5S4M - chains A and F of the 6 polymer chains in the assembly; structure by X-ray diffraction, 2.15 A resolution.

# Chain A
Molecule: Tubulin alpha-1B chain
Source organism: Bos taurus
UniProt: P81947 (TBA1B_BOVIN); residue numbers follow UniProt; this construct covers 1-451
Chain sequence (451 residues; each row starts with the number of its first residue):
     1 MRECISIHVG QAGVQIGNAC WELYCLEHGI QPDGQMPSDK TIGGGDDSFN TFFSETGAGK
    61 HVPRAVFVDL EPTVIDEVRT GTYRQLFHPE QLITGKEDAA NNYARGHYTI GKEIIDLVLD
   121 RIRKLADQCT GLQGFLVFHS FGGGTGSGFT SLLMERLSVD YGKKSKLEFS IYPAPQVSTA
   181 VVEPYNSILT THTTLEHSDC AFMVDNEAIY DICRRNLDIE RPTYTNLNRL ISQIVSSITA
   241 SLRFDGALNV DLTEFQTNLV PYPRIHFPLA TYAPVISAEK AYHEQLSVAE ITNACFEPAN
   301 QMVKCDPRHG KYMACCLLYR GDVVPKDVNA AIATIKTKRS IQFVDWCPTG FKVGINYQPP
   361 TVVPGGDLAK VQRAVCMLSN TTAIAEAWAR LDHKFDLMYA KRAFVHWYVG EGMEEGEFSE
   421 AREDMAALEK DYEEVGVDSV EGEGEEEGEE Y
Not modelled in the structure: 439-451
Bound ions: Ca2+: Asp-39, Thr-41, Gly-44, Glu-55
Ligand contacts:
  - GTP (guanosine-5'-triphosphate): Gly-10, Gln-11, Ala-12, Gln-15, Ile-16, Asp-69, Asp-98, Ala-99, Ala-100, Asn-101, Ser-140, Gly-142, Gly-143, Gly-144, Thr-145, Gly-146, Ile-171, Pro-173, Val-177, Ser-178, Glu-183, Asn-206, Tyr-224, Leu-227, Asn-228, Ile-231
  - N-ethyl-2-fluoro-4-(methylsulfonyl)aniline (WV4): Gln-15, Asn-18, Ala-19, Glu-22, Thr-82, Tyr-83, Tyr-224, Thr-225, Asn-228, Arg-229
What the authors report for this chain:
  - binding site for N-ethyl-2-fluoro-4-(methylsulfonyl)aniline: Thr-225, Asn-228

# Chain F
Molecule: Tubulin-Tyrosine Ligase
Source organism: Gallus gallus
UniProt: E1BQ43 (E1BQ43_CHICK); residue numbers follow UniProt; this construct covers 1-378
Chain sequence (384 residues; row label = number of the first residue in the row):
     1 MYTFVVRDEN SSVYAEVSRL LLATGQWKRL RKDNPRFNLM LGERNRLPFG RLGHEPGLVQ
    61 LVNYYRGADK LCRKASLVKL IKTSPELSES CTWFPESYVI YPTNLKTPVA PAQNGIRHLI
   121 NNTRTDEREV FLAAYNRRRE GREGNVWIAK SSAGAKGEGI LISSEASELL DFIDEQGQVH
   181 VIQKYLEKPL LLEPGHRKFD IRSWVLVDHL YNIYLYREGV LRTSSEPYNS ANFQDKTCHL
   241 TNHCIQKEYS KNYGRYEEGN EMFFEEFNQY LMDALNTTLE NSILLQIKHI IRSCLMCIEP
   301 AISTKHLHYQ SFQLFGFDFM VDEELKVWLI EVNGAPACAQ KLYAELCQGI VDVAISSVFP
   361 LADTGQKTSQ PTSIFIKLHH HHHH
Not modelled in the structure: 106-124, 156-158, 363-370, 383-384
Differences from the reference sequence: expression tag (379-384)
Bound ions: Mg2+: Glu-331, Asn-333 (together with AMP-PCP)
Ligand contacts: AMP-PCP (ACP; phosphomethylphosphonic acid adenylate ester): Lys-74, Ile-148, Lys-150, Ala-155, Gln-183, Lys-184, Tyr-185, Leu-186, Lys-198, Asp-200, Arg-202, Arg-222, His-239, Leu-240, Thr-241, Asn-242, Asp-318, Met-320, Ile-330, Glu-331, Asn-333

# Chain A / chain F interface
Contacting residue pairs - 22 pairs, chain A then chain F:
  Gln-176(A) with Pro-56(F)
  Glu-207(A) with His-54(F), salt bridge
  Glu-297(A) with His-306(F)
  Pro-298(A) with His-306(F); Leu-307(F), hydrophobic
  Lys-304(A) with His-54(F)
  Asp-306(A) with Arg-66(F); Leu-307(F)
  Arg-308(A) with Pro-300(F), hydrogen bond (side chain-backbone); Ala-301(F), hydrogen bond (side chain-backbone); Ile-302(F); Ser-303(F), hydrogen bond (side chain-backbone); Leu-307(F)
  His-309(A) with Arg-66(F), hydrogen bond (side chain-backbone); Gly-67(F); Ala-301(F)
  Glu-386(A) with Gly-50(F); Arg-66(F), salt bridge
  Arg-390(A) with Gly-50(F); His-54(F)
  His-393(A) with Arg-51(F)
  Glu-433(A) with Arg-46(F), salt bridge
Other interface residues (no listed pair), chain A (16 interface residues in all): Pro-175, Cys-305, Lys-338, Ser-340
Other interface residues (no listed pair), chain F (15 interface residues in all): Gly-53, His-308

# Overview
16 residues of chain A and 15 residues of chain F are in contact, with 4 hydrogen bonds and 3 salt bridges.
Polar pairs include Glu-207(A)/His-54(F), Glu-386(A)/Arg-66(F) and Glu-433(A)/Arg-46(F). Ligands of chain A:
GTP and N-ethyl-2-fluoro-4-(methylsulfonyl)aniline. Bound to chain F: AMP-PCP. The paper reports a binding
site for N-ethyl-2-fluoro-4-(methylsulfonyl)aniline at Thr-225(A) and Asn-228(A).
Here chain A is Tubulin alpha-1B chain (Bos taurus) and chain F is Tubulin-Tyrosine Ligase (Gallus gallus).
Entry 5S4M (Tubulin-Z2142244288-complex) was determined by X-ray diffraction (same publication as 5S4L, 5S4N,
5S4O, 5S4P, 5S4Q, 5S4R and 52 further entries).
